PDB entry 7JI0 | electron microscopy, 2.95 A resolution | chains A and B of the 4 polymer chains in the assembly

# Chain A (and B)
Protein: Positive transcriptional regulator MutR family
Organism: Streptococcus thermophilus (strain ATCC BAA-250 / LMG 18311)
Notes: chain B of this document is another copy of the same molecule, construct and numbering; everything in this record applies to it too
UniProtKB: Q5M4D0 (Q5M4D0_STRT2); residue numbers follow UniProt; this construct covers 1-284
Chain sequence (284 residues; row label = number of the first residue in the row):
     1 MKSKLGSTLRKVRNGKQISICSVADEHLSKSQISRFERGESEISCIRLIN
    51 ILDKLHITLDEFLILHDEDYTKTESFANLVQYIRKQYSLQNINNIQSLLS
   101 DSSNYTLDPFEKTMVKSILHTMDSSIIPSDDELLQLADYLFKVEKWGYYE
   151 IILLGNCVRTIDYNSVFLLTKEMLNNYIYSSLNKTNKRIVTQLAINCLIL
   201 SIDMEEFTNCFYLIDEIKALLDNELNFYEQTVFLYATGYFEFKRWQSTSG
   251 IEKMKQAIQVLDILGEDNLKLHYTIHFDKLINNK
Not modelled in the structure: 1-70, 178-182, 284

# Chain A / chain B interface
Pairs across the interface - 39 pairs, chain A then chain B:
  Gln81(A) - Lys184(B)
  Arg84(A) - Asn223(B)  hydrogen bond (side chain-backbone)
  Lys85(A) - Asn223(B)
  Lys85(A) - Glu224(B)  salt bridge
  Ser88(A) - Asn223(B)
  Leu89(A) - Asn223(B)
  Lys184(A) - Gln81(B)
  Arg188(A) - Lys184(B)
  Asn223(A) - Arg84(B)  hydrogen bond (backbone-side chain)
  Asn223(A) - Lys85(B)
  Asn223(A) - Ser88(B)
  Asn223(A) - Leu89(B)
  Glu224(A) - Lys85(B)  salt bridge
  Leu225(A) - Arg84(B)
  Leu225(A) - Tyr228(B)
  Phe227(A) - Phe227(B)  hydrophobic
  Phe227(A) - Tyr228(B)  hydrophobic
  Phe227(A) - Leu264(B)  hydrophobic
  Phe227(A) - Glu266(B)
  Tyr228(A) - Leu225(B)
  Tyr228(A) - Phe227(B)  hydrophobic
  Gln230(A) - Leu264(B)  hydrogen bond (side chain-backbone)
  Gln230(A) - Glu266(B)  hydrogen bond
  Thr231(A) - Leu264(B)
  Leu234(A) - Ile263(B)  hydrophobic
  Gln256(A) - Ile263(B)
  Gln259(A) - Ile263(B)
  Val260(A) - Ile263(B)  hydrophobic
  Val260(A) - Leu264(B)  hydrophobic
  Ile263(A) - Leu234(B)  hydrophobic
  Ile263(A) - Gln256(B)
  Ile263(A) - Gln259(B)
  Ile263(A) - Val260(B)  hydrophobic
  Leu264(A) - Phe227(B)  hydrophobic
  Leu264(A) - Gln230(B)  hydrogen bond (backbone-side chain)
  Leu264(A) - Thr231(B)
  Leu264(A) - Val260(B)  hydrophobic
  Glu266(A) - Phe227(B)
  Glu266(A) - Gln230(B)  hydrogen bond
Other interface residues (no listed pair), chain A (23 interface residues in all): Leu261, Leu269
Other interface residues (no listed pair), chain B (22 interface residues in all): Arg188, Leu261

# Overview
Chain A and chain B form an interface of 23 and 22 residues respectively; the contacts include 6 hydrogen
bonds and 2 salt bridges. Polar contacts include Lys85(A)-Glu224(B), Arg84(A)-Asn223(B) and
Gln230(A)-Leu264(B).
Chain A and chain B are both Positive transcriptional regulator MutR family (Streptococcus thermophilus
(strain ATCC BAA-250 / LMG 18311)); the structure, CryoEM structure of Streptococcus thermophilus SHP
pheromone receptor Rgg3 in complex with SHP3, was determined by electron microscopy (same publication as 6W1A,
6W1E and 6W1F).
